PDB entry 9GUD | X-ray diffraction, 2.05 A resolution | chains A and B

Chain A:
Name: 2'-O-methyltransferase nsp16
Source organism: Severe acute respiratory syndrome coronavirus 2
Notes: EC 2.1.1.57
UniProtKB: P0DTD1 (R1AB_SARS2); residues 6799-7096 here = UniProt positions 6799-7096
Chain sequence (304 residues; numbered 6799 to 7102; the number before each row is that of its first residue):
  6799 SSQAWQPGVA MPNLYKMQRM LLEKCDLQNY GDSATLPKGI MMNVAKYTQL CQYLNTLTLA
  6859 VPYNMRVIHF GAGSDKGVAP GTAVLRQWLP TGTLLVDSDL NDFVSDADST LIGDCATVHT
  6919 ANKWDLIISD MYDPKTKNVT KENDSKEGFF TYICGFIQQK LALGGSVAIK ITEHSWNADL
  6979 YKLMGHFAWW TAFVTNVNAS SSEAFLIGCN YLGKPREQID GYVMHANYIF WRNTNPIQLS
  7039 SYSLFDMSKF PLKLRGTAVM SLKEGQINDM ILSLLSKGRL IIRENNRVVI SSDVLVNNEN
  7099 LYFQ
Disordered / not traced: 7100-7102
Sequence notes: expression tag (7097-7102)
Swiss-Prot annotation at these positions:
  - active site: K6844, D6928, K6968, E7001
  - mutagenesis: D6928 (D6928A: Complete loss of virus replication in human respiratory cells), K6968 (K6968A: Complete loss of virus replication in human respiratory cells)
Residues lining bound ligands:
  - A1IO1 ((3S)-3-azanyl-4-[(3R,4R,6S)-3-[1,3-dimethyl-2,6-bis(oxidanylidene)purin-7-yl]-4-methyl-4,6-bis(oxidanyl)azepan-1-yl]-4-oxidanylidene-butanoic acid): K6822, C6823, D6824, L6825, Q6826, Y6828, K6935, E6971, S7000
  - S-adenosylmethionine (SAM): N6841, Y6845, H6867, G6869, A6870, G6871, S6872, P6878, G6879, D6897, L6898, N6899, G6911, D6912, C6913, D6928, M6929, Y6930, F6947

Chain B:
Name: Non-structural protein 10
Source organism: Severe acute respiratory syndrome coronavirus 2
UniProtKB: P0DTD1 (R1AB_SARS2); residue numbers follow UniProt; this construct covers 4254-4392
Chain sequence (140 residues; row label = number of the first residue in the row):
  4253 GAGNATEVPA NSTVLSFCAF AVDAAKAYKD YLASGGQPIT NCVKMLCTHT GTGQAITVTP
  4313 EANMDQESFG GASCCLYCRC HIDHPNPKGF CDLKGKYVQI PTTCANDPVG FTLKNTVCTV
  4373 CGMWKGYGCS CDQLREPMLQ
Disordered / not traced: 4253-4270, 4387-4392
Sequence notes: expression tag (4253)
Swiss-Prot annotation at these positions:
  - binding site (Zn(2+)): C4327, C4330, H4336, C4343, C4370, C4373, C4381, C4383
  - site: Q4392 (Cleavage)
Bound ions: Zn2+ site 1: C4327, C4330, H4336, C4343; Zn2+ site 2: C4370, C4373, C4381, C4383

Chain A / chain B interface:
Pairs across the interface (42; chain A residue first):
  K6836(A) - K4296(B)  hydrogen bond (backbone-side chain)
  G6837(A) - K4296(B)
  I6838(A) - K4296(B)
  I6838(A) - L4298(B)  hydrophobic
  M6839(A) - N4293(B)
  V6842(A) - V4295(B)  hydrophobic
  V6842(A) - K4296(B)
  T6846(A) - L4298(B)
  K6874(A) - N4293(B)  hydrogen bond
  V6876(A) - N4293(B)
  V6876(A) - V4295(B)  hydrophobic
  V6876(A) - S4325(B)
  V6876(A) - R4331(B)
  P6878(A) - V4295(B)  hydrophobic
  A6881(A) - V4295(B)  hydrophobic
  A6881(A) - M4297(B)
  A6881(A) - Y4349(B)  hydrogen bond (backbone-side chain)
  V6882(A) - M4297(B)  hydrophobic
  R6884(A) - G4347(B)  hydrogen bond (side chain-backbone)
  R6884(A) - Y4349(B)
  Q6885(A) - M4297(B)
  Q6885(A) - L4298(B)  hydrogen bond (side chain-backbone)
  Q6885(A) - P4312(B)
  Q6885(A) - Y4349(B)  hydrogen bond (backbone-side chain)
  T6889(A) - V4310(B)
  V6902(A) - C4330(B)
  V6902(A) - R4331(B)
  V6902(A) - H4333(B)
  S6903(A) - A4324(B)
  S6903(A) - K4346(B)  hydrogen bond (backbone-side chain)
  D6904(A) - G4322(B)
  D6904(A) - G4323(B)  hydrogen bond (side chain-backbone)
  D6904(A) - A4324(B)  hydrogen bond (side chain-backbone)
  D6904(A) - K4346(B)
  D6904(A) - G4347(B)  hydrogen bond (side chain-backbone)
  D6904(A) - K4348(B)
  A6905(A) - K4346(B)
  L7042(A) - L4298(B)  hydrophobic
  M7045(A) - L4298(B)
  M7045(A) - C4299(B)
  M7045(A) - T4300(B)
  S7046(A) - T4300(B)
Interface residues without a listed pair, chain A (23 interface residues in all): P6835, A6843
Interface residues without a listed pair, chain B (23 interface residues in all): C4294, T4311, L4345

Overview:
The chain A/chain B interface involves 23 residues from each chain; the contacts include 10 hydrogen bonds.
Polar contacts include K6836(A)-K4296(B), K6874(A)-N4293(B) and A6881(A)-Y4349(B). Bound to chain A: compound
A1IO1 and S-adenosylmethionine.
Here chain A is 2'-O-methyltransferase nsp16 and chain B is Non-structural protein 10, both from Severe acute
respiratory syndrome coronavirus 2. Entry 9GUD (SARS-CoV-2 methyltransferase nsp10-16 in complex with SAM and
theophylline derivative LAS 54570922) was determined by X-ray diffraction.
